PDB entry 7XK3 | electron microscopy, 3.10 A resolution | chains C and F of the 6 polymer chains in the assembly

== Chain C ==
Protein: Na(+)-translocating NADH-quinone reductase subunit C
Source organism: Vibrio cholerae O395
Notes: EC 7.2.1.1
UniProtKB: A5F5Y7 (NQRC_VIBC3); numbering as in UniProt (aligned over 1-257)
Chain sequence (257 residues; each row starts with the number of its first residue):
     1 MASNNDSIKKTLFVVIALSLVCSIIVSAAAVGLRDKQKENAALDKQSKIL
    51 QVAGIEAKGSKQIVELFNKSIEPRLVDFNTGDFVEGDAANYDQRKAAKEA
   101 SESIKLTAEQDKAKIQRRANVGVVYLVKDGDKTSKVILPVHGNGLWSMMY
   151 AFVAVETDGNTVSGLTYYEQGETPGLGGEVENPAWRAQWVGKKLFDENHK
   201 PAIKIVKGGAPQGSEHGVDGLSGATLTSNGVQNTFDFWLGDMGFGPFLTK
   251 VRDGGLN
Unresolved in the structure: 1-5, 257
Curated features (UniProtKB/Swiss-Prot):
  - modified residue: T225 (FMN phosphoryl threonine)
  - mutagenesis: H216 (H216L: Decrease in FMN binding), T225 (T225L: Loss of FMN binding)
Covalent attachments: flavin mononucleotide (FMN) linked to T225
Small-molecule neighbours: FMN (flavin mononucleotide): L145, W146, E172, T173, L176, G177, K207, G223, A224, L226, T227
From the paper describing this entry:
  - binding site for flavin mononucleotide: L145, W146, T173, L176, T225

== Chain F ==
Protein: Na(+)-translocating NADH-quinone reductase subunit F
Source organism: Vibrio cholerae O395
Notes: EC 7.2.1.1
UniProtKB: A5F5Y4 (NQRF_VIBC3); residues 1-408 here = UniProt positions 1-408
Chain sequence (414 residues; row label = number of the first residue in the row):
     1 MSTIIFGVVMFTLIILALVLVILFAKSKLVPTGDITISINGDPEKAIVTQ
    51 PGGKLLTALAGAGVFVSSACGGGGSCGQCRVKIKSGGGDILPTELDHISK
   101 GEAREGERLACQVAVKADMDLELPEEIFGVKKWECTVISNDNKATFIKEL
   151 KLAIPDGESVPFRAGGYIQIEAPAHHVKYADFDVPEKYRGDWDKFNLFRY
   201 ESKVDEPIIRAYSMANYPEEFGIIMLNVRIATPPPNNPNVPPGQMSSYIW
   251 SLKAGDKCTISGPFGEFFAKDTDAEMVFIGGGAGMAPMRSHIFDQLKRLK
   301 SKRKMSYWYGARSKREMFYVEDFDGLAAENDNFVWHCALSDPQPEDNWTG
   351 YTGFIHNVLYENYLKDHEAPEDCEYYMCGPPMMNAAVINMLKNLGVEEEN
   401 ILLDDFGGHHHHHH
Unresolved in the structure: 409-414
Sequence notes: expression tag (409-414)
Curated features (UniProtKB/Swiss-Prot):
  - binding site ([2Fe-2S] cluster): C70, C76, C79, C111
  - mutagenesis: C70 (C70A: Loss of the 2Fe-2S center, but does not affect flavin content. Exhibits very low NADH:quinone oxidoreductase activity), C76 (C76A: Loss of the 2Fe-2S center, but does not affect flavin content. Exhibits very low NADH:quinone oxidoreductase activity), C79 (C79A: Loss of the 2Fe-2S center, but does not affect flavin content. Exhibits very low NADH:quinone oxidoreductase activity), C111 (C111A: Loss of the 2Fe-2S center, but does not affect flavin content. Exhibits very low NADH:quinone oxidoreductase activity), R210 (R210L: Decreases flavin content, but does not affect the 2Fe-2S center. Exhibits very low NADH:quinone oxidoreductase activity), Y212 (Y212L: Decreases flavin content, but does not affect the 2Fe-2S center. Exhibits very low NADH:quinone oxidoreductase activity), S246 (S246A: Decreases flavin content, but does not affect the 2Fe-2S center. Exhibits very low NADH:quinone oxidoreductase activity)
Small-molecule neighbours:
  - FAD (flavin-adenine dinucleotide): Y167, R210, A211, Y212, S213, N227, V228, R229, A231, T232, P233, P234, V240, P241, P242, G243, Q244, M245, S246, F406, G407
  - 2Fe-2S cluster (FES): L56, S68, A69, C70, G71, G72, G73, G74, C76, G77, Q78, C79, L109, C111

== How chain C and chain F interact ==
Pairs across the interface - 14 pairs, chain C then chain F:
  L12(C) with L20(F), hydrophobic
  V15(C) with I15(F), hydrophobic; L16(F), hydrophobic; V19(F), hydrophobic
  I16(C) with L16(F), hydrophobic
  S19(C) with F11(F); I15(F)
  L20(C) with T12(F)
  S23(C) with V8(F); F11(F)
  I24(C) with V8(F), hydrophobic
  S27(C) with I4(F), hydrogen bond (side chain-backbone)
  V31(C) with T3(F); I4(F), hydrophobic
Also at the interface, not in a pair above, chain C (12 interface residues in all): T11, C22, R34
Also at the interface, not in a pair above, chain F (10 interface residues in all): L23

== Summary ==
The interface between chain C and chain F involves 12 residues on one side and 10 on the other; the contacts
include 1 hydrogen bond. Its one hydrogen-bonded contact is S27(C)-I4(F). Chain F binds 2Fe-2S cluster and
flavin-adenine dinucleotide. The paper reports a binding site for flavin mononucleotide at L145(C), W146(C)
and T173(C) among others.
Here chain C is Na(+)-translocating NADH-quinone reductase subunit C and chain F is Na(+)-translocating
NADH-quinone reductase subunit F, both from Vibrio cholerae O395. Entry 7XK3 (Cryo-EM structure of Na+-pumping
NADH-ubiquinone oxidoreductase from Vibrio cholerae, state 1) was determined by electron microscopy (same
publication as 7XK4, 7XK5, 7XK6 and 7XK7).
